PDB entry 8F0G | electron microscopy, 3.35 A resolution | chains X and Y of the 5 polymer chains in the assembly

Chain X:
Molecule: Antibody 1C3 Fab Heavy Chain
Source organism: Homo sapiens
Notes: antibody fragment or engineered binder
Chain sequence (126 residues; each row starts with the number of its first residue):
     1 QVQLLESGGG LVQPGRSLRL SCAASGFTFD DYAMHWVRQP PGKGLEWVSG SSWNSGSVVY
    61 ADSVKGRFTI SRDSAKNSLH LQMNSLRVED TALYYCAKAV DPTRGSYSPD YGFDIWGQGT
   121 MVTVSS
Disordered / not traced: 1-2, 8-10, 120-126
Disulfide bonds: C22-C96

Chain Y:
Molecule: Antibody 1C3 Fab Light Chain
Source organism: Homo sapiens
Notes: antibody fragment or engineered binder
Chain sequence (108 residues; each row starts with the number of its first residue):
     1 DAIRMTQSPS SLSASVGDRV TITCRASQSI SSYLNWYQQK PGKAPNLLIY AASSLESGVP
    61 SRFSGSGSGT DFTLTISSLQ PEDFATYYCQ QSYSTPLTFG GGTKVEIK
Disordered / not traced: 1, 11-18, 108
Disulfide bonds: C24-C89

How chain X and chain Y interact:
Pairs across the interface (41):
  Q39(X) with Q39(Y), hydrogen bond
  G44(X) with Y88(Y)
  L45(X) with Q39(Y); P45(Y), hydrophobic; Y88(Y), hydrophobic; F99(Y)
  W47(X) with P96(Y), hydrophobic; L97(Y)
  D62(X) with P96(Y)
  Y95(X) with K43(Y); A44(Y); P45(Y)
  V100(X) with Y50(Y)
  R104(X) with Y50(Y)
  Y107(X) with S32(Y); Y33(Y); Y50(Y), hydrogen bond (backbone-side chain); A51(Y), hydrophobic
  S108(X) with Y33(Y); Y50(Y), hydrogen bond (backbone-side chain); S92(Y)
  P109(X) with Y50(Y)
  Y111(X) with S92(Y); T95(Y); L97(Y), hydrophobic
  G112(X) with N35(Y); Y37(Y); S92(Y)
  F113(X) with Y37(Y), hydrogen bond (backbone-side chain); L47(Y); Q90(Y); L97(Y), hydrophobic; F99(Y), hydrophobic
  D114(X) with L47(Y)
  I115(X) with A44(Y); P45(Y)
  W116(X) with Y37(Y); A44(Y); P45(Y); F99(Y), hydrophobic
  G117(X) with A44(Y)
Also at the interface, not in a pair above, chain X (22 interface residues in all): V37, K43, E46, V59
Also at the interface, not in a pair above, chain Y (20 interface residues in all): S31, E56

In short:
Chain X and chain Y form an interface of 22 and 20 residues respectively; the contacts include 4 hydrogen
bonds. Polar contacts include Q39(X)-Q39(Y), Y107(X)-Y50(Y) and S108(X)-Y50(Y).
Chain X is Antibody 1C3 Fab Heavy Chain and chain Y is Antibody 1C3 Fab Light Chain, both from Homo sapiens;
the structure, Structure of SARS-CoV-2 Omicron BA.1 spike in complex with antibody Fab 1C3, was determined by
electron microscopy (same publication as 8E1G).
